Entry 4ZHD (X-ray diffraction, 2.05 A resolution); this record covers chain A.

Chain A:
Protein: Neutrophil gelatinase-associated lipocalin
From: Homo sapiens
Reference sequence: P80188 (NGAL_HUMAN); residues 1-178 here correspond to UniProt positions 21-198 (UniProt number = residue number + 20)
Amino-acid sequence (180 residues; row label = number of the first residue in the row; numbers below 1 keep their minus sign (Gly-1 is residue -1)):
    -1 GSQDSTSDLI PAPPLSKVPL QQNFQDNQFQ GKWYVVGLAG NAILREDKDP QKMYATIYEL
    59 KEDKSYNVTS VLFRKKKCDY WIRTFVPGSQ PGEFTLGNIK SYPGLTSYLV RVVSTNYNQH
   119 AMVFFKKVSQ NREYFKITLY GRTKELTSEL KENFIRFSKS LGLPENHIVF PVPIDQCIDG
Not modelled in the structure: -1 to 3, 178
Disulfides: Cys76-Cys175
Differences from the reference sequence: expression tag (-1 to 0); engineered mutation Ser87 (Cys107 in P80188)
Residues lining bound ligands:
  - 4OZ (methyl N-(2,3-dihydroxybenzoyl)-O-formyl-L-serinate): Ala40, Ile41, Tyr106, Phe123, Lys124, Lys125, Tyr132, Phe133, Lys134
  - plutonium ion (4PU): Tyr106, Lys125, Lys134
UniProt features mapped onto this chain:
  - binding site (a carboxymycobactin): Tyr52 to Thr54, Lys125, Lys134, Tyr138
  - binding site (enterobactin): Tyr106, Lys134
  - modified residue: Gln1 (Pyrrolidone carboxylic acid)
  - glycosylation: Asn65 (N-linked (GlcNAc...) asparagine)
Reported in the primary citation:
  - binding site for 4OZ: Lys125, Lys134
  - conformationally variable residues (side-chain flip): Trp79

Overview:
Chain A binds plutonium ion and compound 4OZ. From UniProt: 6 carboxymycobactin-binding residues and
enterobactin-binding residues Tyr106 and Lys134. The paper reports a binding site for 4OZ at Lys125 and
Lys134; conformational variability at Trp79.
Chain A is Neutrophil gelatinase-associated lipocalin (Homo sapiens); the structure, Siderocalin-mediated
recognition and cellular uptake of actinides, was determined by X-ray diffraction together with 4ZFX, 4ZHC,
4ZHF, 4ZHG and 4ZHH from the same study.
